PDB entry 9H8G | electron microscopy, 2.09 A resolution | chains A and U of the 13 polymer chains in the assembly

[Chain A]
Molecule: 16S rRNA fragment
From: Escherichia coli
Sequence (1541 nucleotides; row label = number of the first residue in the row; note: 1 number in that range is skipped by the numbering (no residue carries it; nothing is unmodelled there)):
     1 AAAUUGAAGA GUUUGAUCAU GGCUCAGAUU GAACGCUGGC GGCAGGCCUA ACACAUGCAA
    61 GUCGAACGGU AACAGGAAGA AGCUUGCUUC UUUGCUGACG AGUGGCGGAC GGGUGAGUAA
   121 UGUCUGGGAA ACUGCCUGAU GGAGGGGGAU AACUACUGGA AACGGUAGCU AAUACCGCAU
   181 AACGUCGCAA GACCAAAGAG GGGGACCUUC GGGCCUCUUG CCAUCGGAUG UGCCCAGAUG
   241 GGAUUAGCUA GUAGGUGGGG UAACGGCUCA CCUAGGCGAC GAUCCCUAGC UGGUCUGAGA
   301 GGAUGACCAG CCACACUGGA ACUGAGACAC GGUCCAGACU CCUACGGGAG GCAGCAGUGG
   361 GGAAUAUUGC ACAAUGGGCG CAAGCCUGAU GCAGCCAUGC CGCGUGUAUG AAGAAGGCCU
   421 UCGGGUUGUA AAGUACUUUC AGCGGGGAGG AAGGGAGUAA AGUUAAUACC UUUGCUCAUU
   481 GACGUUACCC GCAGAAGAAG CACCGGCUAA CUCCGUGCCA GCAGCCXCGG UAAUACGGAG
   541 GGUGCAAGCG UUAAUCGGAA UUACUGGGCG UAAAGCGCAC GCAGGCGGUU UGUUAAGUCA
   601 GAUGUGAAAU CCCCGGGCUC AACCUGGGAA CUGCAUCUGA UACUGGCAAG CUUGAGUCUC
   661 GUAGAGGGGG GUAGAAUUCC AGGUGUAGCG GUGAAAUGCG UAGAGAUCUG GAGGAAUACC
   721 GGUGGCGAAG GCGGCCCCCU GGACGAAGAC UGACGCUCAG GUGCGAAAGC GUGGGGAGCA
   781 AACAGGAUUA GAUACCCUGG UAGUCCACGC CGUAAACGAU GUCGACUUGG AGGUUGUGCC
   841 CUUGAGGCGU GGCUUCCGGA GCUAACGCGU UAAGUCGACC GCCUGGGGAG UACGGCCGCA
   901 AGGUUAAAAC UCAAAUGAAU UGACGGGGGC
   932 CCGCACAAGC GGUGGAGCAU GUGGUUUAAU UCGAUGXAAC GCGAAGAACC UUACCUGGUC
   992 UUGACAUCCA CGGAAGUUUU CAGAGAUGAG AAUGUGCCUU CGGGAACCGU GAGACAGGUG
  1052 CUGCAUGGCU GUCGUCAGCU CGUGUUGUGA AAUGUUGGGU UAAGUCCCGC AACGAGCGCA
  1112 ACCCUUAUCC UUUGUUGCCA GCGGUCCGGC CGGGAACUCA AAGGAGACUG CCAGUGAUAA
  1172 ACUGGAGGAA GGUGGGGAUG ACGUCAAGUC AUCAUGGCCC UUACGACCAG GGCUACACAC
  1232 GUGCUACAAU GGCGCAUACA AAGAGAAGCG ACCUCGCGAG AGCAAGCGGA CCUCAUAAAG
  1292 UGCGUCGUAG UCCGGAUUGG AGUCUGCAAC UCGACUCCAU GAAGUCGGAA UCGCUAGUAA
  1352 UCGUGGAUCA GAAUGCCACG GUGAAUACGU UCCCGGCCUU GUACACACCG CCCGUXACAC
  1412 CAUGGGAGUG GGUUGCAAAA GAAGUAGGUA GCUUAACCUU CGGGAGGGCG CUUACCACUU
  1472 UGUGAUUCAU GACUGGGGUG AAGUCGUAAC AAGGUAACCG UAGGGGAACC UGCGGUUGGA
  1532 UCACCUCCUU A
Disordered / not traced: 932-1386, 1535-1542
Modified positions: PSU (pseudouridine-5'-monophosphate) at position 516, G7M (N7-methyl-guanosine-5'-monophosphate) at position 527, 2MG (2N-methylguanosine-5'-monophosphate) at position 967, 5MC (5-methylcytidine-5'-monophosphate) at position 968, 2MG (2N-methylguanosine-5'-monophosphate) at position 1208, 4OC (4n,o2'-methylcytidine-5'-monophosphate) at position 1402, 5MC (5-methylcytidine-5'-monophosphate) at position 1407, UR3 (3-methyluridine-5'-monophoshate) at position 1498, 2MG (2N-methylguanosine-5'-monophosphate) at position 1516, MA6 (6N-dimethyladenosine-5'-monophoshate) at position 1518, MA6 (6N-dimethyladenosine-5'-monophoshate) at position 1519
Bound ions: Mg2+ site 1: A8, A298; K+ site 1: G11, U12, G21, G22; K+ site 2: U12, C526, G7M_527, A914; Mg2+ site 2: U13, U14; Mg2+ site 3 near G21 (its only coordinating residue here); Mg2+ site 4: C48, G115; Mg2+ site 5 near A53 (its only coordinating residue here); Mg2+ site 6 near U56 (its only coordinating residue here); Mg2+ site 7: A59, U387; K+ site 3: G61, U62, G104, G105; Mg2+ site 8 near G100 (its only coordinating residue here); K+ site 4: G107, G108, G326; 43 more Mg2+ sites not listed; 27 more K+ sites not listed
Small-molecule neighbours: A1IC4 ((2S,3S)-2-[[(2S)-2-[[(2S,4S)-5-aminocarbonyloxy-4-oxidanyl-2-[[(2S,3R)-3-oxidanylpiperidin-2-yl]carbonylamino]pentanoyl]amino]-3-(1H-imidazol-4-yl)propanoyl]amino]-3-(2-chloranyl-1H-imidazol-4-yl)-3-oxidanyl-propanoic acid): U692, G693, U788, U789, G791, A792, A794, C795, C796, U1506
From the paper describing this entry:
  - binding site for A1IC4: G693, U788 to G791, A794 to C796, U1506
  - conformationally variable residues: U793
  - contacts within the chain: G926-G1505 (pi stacking)

[Chain U]
Molecule: Small ribosomal subunit protein bS21
From: Escherichia coli
UniProtKB: P68679 (RS21_ECOLI); residue numbers follow UniProt; this construct covers 1-71
Chain sequence (71 residues; numbered 1 to 71; the number before each row is that of its first residue):
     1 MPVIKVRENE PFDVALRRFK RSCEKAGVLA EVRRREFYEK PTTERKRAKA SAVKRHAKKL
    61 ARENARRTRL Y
Disordered / not traced: 1-9, 62-71

[Chain A / chain U interface]
Residue-residue contacts (16):
  A718(A) with Glu31(U), hydrogen bond to the sugar; Arg35(U), hydrogen bond to the sugar
  U723(A) with Ala52(U), phosphate contact; Val53(U), base contact
  C856(A) with His56(U), sugar contact
  A1507(A) with Lys46(U), base contact
  G1525(A) with Tyr38(U), hydrogen bond to the phosphate; Lys40(U), phosphate contact
  G1526(A) with Lys40(U), hydrogen bond to the base; Pro41(U), phosphate contact; Thr42(U), hydrogen bond to the phosphate; Arg45(U), salt bridge to the phosphate
  U1527(A) with Thr42(U), hydrogen bond to the phosphate; Arg45(U), salt bridge to the phosphate
  U1528(A) with Lys46(U), base contact
  G1530(A) with Lys46(U), hydrogen bond to the base
Other interface residues (no listed pair), chain A (10 interface residues in all): A1534
Other interface residues (no listed pair), chain U (15 interface residues in all): Arg34, Ala48, Lys54, Leu60

[In short]
The interface between chain A and chain U involves 10 residues on one side and 15 on the other; the contacts
include 7 hydrogen bonds and 2 salt bridges. Polar pairs include G1526(A)-Lys40(U), G1530(A)-Lys46(U) and
A718(A)-Glu31(U). The paper reports a binding site for A1IC4 at G693(A), U788(A) and A794(A) among others;
conformational variability at U793(A).
Here chain A is 16S rRNA fragment and chain U is Small ribosomal subunit protein bS21, both from Escherichia
coli. Entry 9H8G (Complex 5 30S-GE81112) was determined by electron microscopy (same publication as 9H9H,
9H9I, 9H9J, 9H9K, 9H9L, 9H9M and 9H9N).
